PDB entry 8X2X | electron microscopy, 3.80 A resolution | chains K and M of the 14 polymer chains in the assembly

Chain K:
Protein: Histone acetyltransferase
Source organism: Saccharomyces cerevisiae
Reference sequence: A0A6A5Q414 (A0A6A5Q414_YEASX); residues 1-445 here = UniProt positions 1-445
Sequence (469 residues; each row starts with the number of its first residue; numbers below 1 keep their minus sign (Met-23 is residue -23)):
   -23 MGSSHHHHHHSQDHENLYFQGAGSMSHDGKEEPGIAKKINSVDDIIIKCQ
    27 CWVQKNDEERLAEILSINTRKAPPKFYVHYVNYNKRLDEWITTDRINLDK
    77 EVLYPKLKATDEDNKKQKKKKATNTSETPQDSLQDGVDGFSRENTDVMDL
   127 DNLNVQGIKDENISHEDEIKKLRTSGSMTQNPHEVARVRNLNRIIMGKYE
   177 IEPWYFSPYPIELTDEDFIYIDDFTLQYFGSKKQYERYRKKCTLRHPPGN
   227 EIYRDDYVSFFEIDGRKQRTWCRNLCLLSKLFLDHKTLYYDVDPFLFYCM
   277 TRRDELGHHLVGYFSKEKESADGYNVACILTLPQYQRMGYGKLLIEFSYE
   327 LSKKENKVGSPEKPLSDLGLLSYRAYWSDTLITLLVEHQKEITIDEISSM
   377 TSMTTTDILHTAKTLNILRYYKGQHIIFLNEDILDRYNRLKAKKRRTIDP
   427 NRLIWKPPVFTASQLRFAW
Not modelled in the structure: -23 to 165, 440-445
Sequence notes: initiating methionine (-23); expression tag (-22 to 0)

Chain M:
Protein: glutathione transferase, Enhancer of polycomb-like protein
Source organism: Schistosoma japonicum
Reference sequence: chimeric construct of Q540A3, A0A8H8UL58: residues -185 to 32 from Q540A3 (Q540A3_SCHJA) positions 1-218 (UniProt number = residue number + 186); residues 50-400 from A0A8H8UL58 positions 50-400 (same numbers)
Sequence (586 residues; row label = number of the first residue in the row; numbers below 1 keep their minus sign (Met-185 is residue -185)):
  -185 MSPILGYWKIKGLVQPTRLLLEYLEEKYEEHLYERDEGDKWRNKKFELGL
  -135 EFPNLPYYIDGDVKLTQSMAIIRYIADKHNMLGGCPKERAEISMLEGAVL
   -85 DIRYGVSRIAYSKDFETLKVDFLSKLPEMLKMFEDRLCHKTYLNGDHVTH
   -35 PDFMLYDALDVVLYMDPMCLDAFPKLVCFKKRIEAIPQIDKYLKSSKYIA
    15 WPLQGWQATFGGGDHPPKSDLVPRGSENLYFQGHMSSNSRFRHRKISVKQ
    65 HLKIYLPNDLKHLDKDELQQREVVEIETGVEKNEEKEVHLHRILQMGSGH
   115 TKHKDYIPTPDASMTWNEYDKFYTGSFQETTSYIKFSATVEDCCGTNYNM
   165 DERDETFLNEQVNKGSSDILTEDEFEILCSSFEHAIHERQPFLSMDPESI
   215 LSFEELKPTLIKSDMADFNLRNQLNHEINSHKTHFITQFDPVSQMNTRPL
   265 IQLIEKFGSKIYDYWRERKIEVNGYEIFPQLKFERPGEKEEIDPYVCFRR
   315 REVRHPRKTRRIDILNSQRLRALHQELKNAKDLALLVAKRENVSLNWIND
   365 ELKIFDQRVKIKNLKRSLNISGEDDDLINHKRKRPT
Not modelled in the structure: -185 to 57, 75-127, 305-327, 364-400
Sequence notes: linker (33-49)

Chain K / chain M interface:
Residue-residue contacts (108; chain K residue first):
  Ile171(K) - Trp130(M)  hydrophobic
  Gly173(K) - Trp130(M)
  Gly173(K) - Tyr133(M)
  Lys174(K) - Met128(M)
  Lys174(K) - Thr129(M)
  Lys174(K) - Trp130(M)  hydrogen bond (backbone-backbone)
  Lys174(K) - Tyr133(M)
  Tyr175(K) - Met128(M)  hydrophobic
  Glu176(K) - Met128(M)
  Ser183(K) - Lys303(M)
  Ser183(K) - Glu304(M)
  Pro186(K) - Glu304(M)
  Ile187(K) - Lys296(M)
  Ile187(K) - Glu298(M)
  Ile187(K) - Glu304(M)
  Glu188(K) - Pro293(M)
  Glu188(K) - Leu295(M)
  Leu189(K) - Phe292(M)  hydrophobic
  Asp198(K) - Tyr137(M)  hydrogen bond
  Asp199(K) - Tyr137(M)
  Thr201(K) - Val154(M)
  Tyr204(K) - Phe292(M)
  Tyr204(K) - Pro293(M)
  Tyr204(K) - Gln294(M)  hydrogen bond (side chain-backbone)
  Tyr204(K) - Leu295(M)
  Gly206(K) - Phe292(M)
  Lys208(K) - Glu166(M)  salt bridge
  Lys209(K) - Met164(M)
  Lys209(K) - Asp165(M)
  Lys209(K) - Glu166(M)
  Gln210(K) - Asn163(M)  hydrogen bond (side chain-backbone)
  Gln210(K) - Met164(M)
  Gln210(K) - Asp165(M)
  Gln210(K) - Ile291(M)
  Tyr211(K) - Phe136(M)  hydrophobic
  Tyr211(K) - Tyr137(M)  hydrogen bond
  Glu212(K) - Phe136(M)
  Arg213(K) - Glu186(M)  salt bridge
  Arg213(K) - Glu190(M)  salt bridge
  Tyr214(K) - Cys158(M)
  Arg215(K) - Phe136(M)
  Arg215(K) - Tyr137(M)
  Lys216(K) - Ser257(M)
  Lys217(K) - Cys157(M)
  Lys217(K) - Cys158(M)
  Lys217(K) - Thr160(M)  hydrogen bond
  Lys217(K) - Asn163(M)
  Cys218(K) - Pro255(M)
  Thr219(K) - Cys157(M)  hydrogen bond (side chain-backbone)
  Thr219(K) - Gln252(M)
  Thr219(K) - Phe253(M)
  Thr219(K) - Pro255(M)
  Leu220(K) - Cys157(M)  hydrophobic
  Arg221(K) - Thr138(M)
  Arg221(K) - Gly139(M)  hydrogen bond (side chain-backbone)
  Arg221(K) - Ser140(M)  hydrogen bond (side chain-backbone)
  Arg221(K) - Phe141(M)
  His222(K) - Phe141(M)
  His222(K) - Ile148(M)
  His222(K) - Phe150(M)
  Pro224(K) - Phe150(M)  hydrophobic
  Gly225(K) - Phe150(M)
  Asn226(K) - Ile148(M)
  Asn226(K) - Lys149(M)
  Asn226(K) - Phe150(M)  hydrogen bond (side chain-backbone)
  Glu227(K) - Ile148(M)  hydrogen bond (backbone-backbone)
  Arg230(K) - Tyr147(M)  hydrogen bond (backbone-side chain)
  Lys243(K) - Phe150(M)
  Lys243(K) - Ser151(M)
  Gln244(K) - Ala152(M)  hydrogen bond (side chain-backbone)
  Thr246(K) - Glu155(M)
  Trp247(K) - Val154(M)  hydrophobic
  Arg249(K) - Leu295(M)
  Arg249(K) - Phe297(M)
  Leu264(K) - Lys296(M)
  Tyr265(K) - Pro300(M)
  Tyr266(K) - Pro300(M)  hydrophobic
  Asp267(K) - Pro300(M)
  Glu281(K) - Gly139(M)
  Glu281(K) - Ser140(M)
  Glu281(K) - Phe141(M)
  Glu281(K) - Glu143(M)
  Leu282(K) - Gly139(M)
  Glu367(K) - Leu66(M)
  Ile368(K) - His65(M)
  Ile368(K) - Leu66(M)
  Ile368(K) - Lys67(M)
  Thr369(K) - Gln64(M)
  Ile370(K) - Val62(M)
  Ile370(K) - Lys63(M)
  Asp371(K) - Lys63(M)
  Leu385(K) - Ile60(M)  hydrophobic
  Leu385(K) - Ser61(M)
  Arg395(K) - Asp73(M)  salt bridge
  Lys398(K) - Asp73(M)
  Gln400(K) - Leu66(M)
  His401(K) - Ser61(M)  hydrogen bond
  His401(K) - His65(M)  hydrogen bond
  His401(K) - Leu66(M)
  Ile402(K) - Ile68(M)  hydrophobic
  Ile403(K) - Leu66(M)
  Ile403(K) - Lys67(M)
  Ile403(K) - Ile68(M)
  Phe404(K) - Ile68(M)  hydrogen bond (backbone-backbone)
  Leu405(K) - Tyr69(M)  hydrogen bond (backbone-backbone)
  Leu405(K) - Leu70(M)
  Arg428(K) - Tyr147(M)
  Ile430(K) - Tyr147(M)  hydrophobic
Interface residues without a listed pair, chain K (73 interface residues in all): Phe182, Pro184, Tyr185, Ile197, Phe205, Ser207, Tyr229, His284, Leu361, Lys366, Ile409
Interface residues without a listed pair, chain M (57 interface residues in all): Glu169, Asp254

Summary:
The interface between chain K and chain M involves 73 residues on one side and 57 on the other, with 17
hydrogen bonds and 4 salt bridges. Polar contacts include Lys208(K)-Glu166(M), Arg213(K)-Glu186(M) and
Arg213(K)-Glu190(M).
Chain K is Histone acetyltransferase (Saccharomyces cerevisiae) and chain M is glutathione transferase,
Enhancer of polycomb-like protein (Schistosoma japonicum); the structure, The piccolo NuA4 bound to the H2A.Z
nucleosome complex at pre-H4-acetylation state, was determined by electron microscopy, deposited together with
8X2Y, 8X2Z, 8X30, 8X31 and 8X32.
